PDB entry 8CG6 | electron microscopy, 3.40 A resolution | chains A and C of the 3 polymer chains in the assembly

== Chain A ==
Name: Non-reducing polyketide synthase CTB1
Organism: Cercospora nicotianae
Notes: EC 2.3.1.-
UniProtKB: Q6DQW3 (CTB1_CERNC); residues 1-1293 here = UniProt positions 1-1293
Chain sequence (1304 residues; each row starts with the number of its first residue):
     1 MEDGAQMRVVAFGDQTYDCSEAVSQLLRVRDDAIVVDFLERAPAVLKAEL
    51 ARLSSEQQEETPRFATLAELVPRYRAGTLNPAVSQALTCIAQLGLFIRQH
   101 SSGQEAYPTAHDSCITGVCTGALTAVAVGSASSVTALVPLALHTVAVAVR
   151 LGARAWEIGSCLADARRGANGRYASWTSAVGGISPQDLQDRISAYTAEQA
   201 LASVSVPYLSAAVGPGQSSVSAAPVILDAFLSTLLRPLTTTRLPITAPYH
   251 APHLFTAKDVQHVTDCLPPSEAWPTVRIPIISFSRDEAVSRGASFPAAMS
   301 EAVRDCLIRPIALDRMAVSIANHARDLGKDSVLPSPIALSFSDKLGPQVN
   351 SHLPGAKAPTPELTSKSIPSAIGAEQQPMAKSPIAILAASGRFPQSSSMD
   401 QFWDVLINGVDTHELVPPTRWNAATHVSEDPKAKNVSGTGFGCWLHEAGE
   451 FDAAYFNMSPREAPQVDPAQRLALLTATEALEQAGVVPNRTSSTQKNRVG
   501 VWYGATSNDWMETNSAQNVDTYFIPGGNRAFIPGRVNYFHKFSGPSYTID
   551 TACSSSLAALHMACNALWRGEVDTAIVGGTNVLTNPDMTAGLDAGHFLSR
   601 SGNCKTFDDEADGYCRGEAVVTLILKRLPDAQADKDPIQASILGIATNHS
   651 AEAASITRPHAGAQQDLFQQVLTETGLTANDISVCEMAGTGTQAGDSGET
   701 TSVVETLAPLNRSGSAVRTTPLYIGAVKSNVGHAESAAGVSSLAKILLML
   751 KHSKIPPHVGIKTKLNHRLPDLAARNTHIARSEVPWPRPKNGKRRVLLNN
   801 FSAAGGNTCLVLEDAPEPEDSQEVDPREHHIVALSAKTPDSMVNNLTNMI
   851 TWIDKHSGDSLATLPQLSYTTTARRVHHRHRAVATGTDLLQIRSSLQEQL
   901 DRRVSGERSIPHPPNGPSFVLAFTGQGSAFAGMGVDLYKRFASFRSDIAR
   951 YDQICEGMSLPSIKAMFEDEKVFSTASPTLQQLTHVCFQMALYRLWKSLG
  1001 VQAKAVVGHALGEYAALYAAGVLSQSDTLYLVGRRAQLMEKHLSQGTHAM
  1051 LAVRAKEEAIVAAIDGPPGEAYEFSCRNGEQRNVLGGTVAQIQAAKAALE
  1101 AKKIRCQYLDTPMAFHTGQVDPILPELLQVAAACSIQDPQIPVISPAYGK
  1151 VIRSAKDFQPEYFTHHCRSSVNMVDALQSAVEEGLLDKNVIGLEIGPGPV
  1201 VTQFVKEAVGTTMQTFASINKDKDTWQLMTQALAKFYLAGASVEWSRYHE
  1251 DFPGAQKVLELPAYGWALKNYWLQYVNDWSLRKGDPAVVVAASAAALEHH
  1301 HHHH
Not modelled in the structure: 1-4, 425-439, 510-529, 587-599, 651-662, 1273-1304
Sequence notes: engineered mutation Ala321 (Thr in Q6DQW3), Ala688 (His in Q6DQW3), Ala1010 (Ser in Q6DQW3); expression tag (1294-1304)
Glycans and other covalent adducts: compound 42X linked to Cys119
Small-molecule neighbours: 42X (N~3~-[(2R)-2-hydroxy-3,3-dimethyl-4-(phosphonooxy)butanoyl]-N-[2-(propanoylamino)ethyl]-beta-alaninamide): Asp14, Gln15, Thr16, Gln85, Val213, Gln217, Ser219, Leu243, Ile245, Tyr249, His250, Ile311, Leu313, Phe341, Lys344

== Chain C ==
Name: Acyl carrier protein (ACP) of Non-reducing polyketide synthase CTB1
Organism: Cercospora nicotianae
Notes: EC 2.3.1.-
UniProtKB: Q6DQW3 (CTB1_CERNC); residues 5-88 here correspond to UniProt positions 1775-1858 (UniProt number = residue number + 1770)
Chain sequence (88 residues; numbered 1 to 88; the number before each row is that of its first residue):
     1 GSHMDPSPNEIGTVWRDALKILSEESGLTDEELTDDTSFADVGVDSLMSL
    51 VITSRLRDELDIDFPDRALFEECQTIFDLRKRFSGSTE
Not modelled in the structure: 1-10, 86-88
Sequence notes: expression tag (1-4)
Glycans and other covalent adducts: compound 42X linked to Ser46

== How chain A and chain C interact ==
Pairs across the interface - 10 pairs, chain A then chain C:
  Tyr17(A) with Arg67(C)
  Asp18(A) with Arg67(C), salt bridge
  Gln217(A) with Leu47(C)
  Thr239(A) with Val51(C)
  Ser340(A) with Arg67(C), hydrogen bond
  Phe341(A) with Ser46(C); Leu50(C), hydrophobic; Arg67(C)
  Asp343(A) with Phe70(C)
  Arg712(A) with Asp61(C), salt bridge
Other interface residues (no listed pair), chain A (10 interface residues in all): Thr240, Thr241
Other interface residues (no listed pair), chain C (10 interface residues in all): Met48, Ser49, Ser54

== Overview ==
The chain A/chain C interface involves 10 residues from each chain, with 1 hydrogen bond and 2 salt bridges.
Polar contacts include Asp18(A)-Arg67(C), Arg712(A)-Asp61(C) and Ser340(A)-Arg67(C). Compound 42X is
covalently linked to Cys119(A). Covalently linked compound 42X: at Ser46(C).
Chain A is Non-reducing polyketide synthase CTB1 and chain C is Acyl carrier protein (ACP) of Non-reducing
polyketide synthase CTB1, both from Cercospora nicotianae; the structure, The ACP crosslinked to the SAT of
the cercosporin fungal non-reducing polyketide synthase (NR-PKS) CTB1 (ACP:SAT-KS-MAT), was determined by
electron microscopy.
